Entry 3AOI (X-ray diffraction, 4.30 A resolution (low resolution: residue-level contacts below are approximate; hydrogen-bond / salt-bridge calls are withheld)); this record covers chains C and Q of the 8 polymer chains in the assembly.

Chain C:
Protein: DNA-directed RNA polymerase subunit beta
Source organism: Thermus thermophilus
Notes: EC 2.7.7.6
Reference sequence: Q8RQE9 (RPOB_THET8); residues 1-1119 here = UniProt positions 1-1119
Chain sequence (1119 residues; row label = number of the first residue in the row):
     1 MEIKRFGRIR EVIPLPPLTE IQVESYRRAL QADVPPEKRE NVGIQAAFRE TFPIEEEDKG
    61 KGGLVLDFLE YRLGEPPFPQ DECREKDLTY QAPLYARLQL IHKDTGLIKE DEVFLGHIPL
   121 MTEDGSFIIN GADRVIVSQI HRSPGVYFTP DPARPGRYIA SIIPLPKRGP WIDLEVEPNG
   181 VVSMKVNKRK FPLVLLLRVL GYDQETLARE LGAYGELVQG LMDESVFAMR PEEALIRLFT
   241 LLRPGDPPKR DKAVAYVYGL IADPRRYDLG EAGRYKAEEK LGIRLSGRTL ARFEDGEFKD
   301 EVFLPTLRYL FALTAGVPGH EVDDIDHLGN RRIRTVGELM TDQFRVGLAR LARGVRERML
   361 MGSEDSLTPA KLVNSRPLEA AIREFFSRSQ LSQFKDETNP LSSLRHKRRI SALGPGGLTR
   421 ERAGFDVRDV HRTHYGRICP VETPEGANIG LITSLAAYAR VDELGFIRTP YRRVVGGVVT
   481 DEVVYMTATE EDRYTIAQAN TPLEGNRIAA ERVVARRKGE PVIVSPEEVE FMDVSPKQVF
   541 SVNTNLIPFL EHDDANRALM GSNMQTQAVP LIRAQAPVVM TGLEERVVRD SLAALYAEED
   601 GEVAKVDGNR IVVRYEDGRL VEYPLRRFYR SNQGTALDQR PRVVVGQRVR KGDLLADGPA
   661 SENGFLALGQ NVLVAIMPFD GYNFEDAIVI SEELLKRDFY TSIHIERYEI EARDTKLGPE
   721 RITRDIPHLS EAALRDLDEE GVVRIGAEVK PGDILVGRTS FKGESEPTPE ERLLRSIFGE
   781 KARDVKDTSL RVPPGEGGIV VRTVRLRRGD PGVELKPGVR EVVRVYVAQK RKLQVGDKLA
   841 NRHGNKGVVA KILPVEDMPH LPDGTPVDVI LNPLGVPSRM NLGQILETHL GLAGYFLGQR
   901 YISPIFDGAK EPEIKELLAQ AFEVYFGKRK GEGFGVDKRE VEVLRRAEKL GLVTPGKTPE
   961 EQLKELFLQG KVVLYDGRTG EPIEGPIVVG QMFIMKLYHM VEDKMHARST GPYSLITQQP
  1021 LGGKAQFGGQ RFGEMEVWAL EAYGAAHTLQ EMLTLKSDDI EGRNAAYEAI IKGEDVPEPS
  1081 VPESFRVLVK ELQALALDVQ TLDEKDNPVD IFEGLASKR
Unresolved in the structure: 57-62, 763-785, 1113-1119

Chain Q:
Molecule: 32-nt RNA strand
Sequence (32 nucleotides; row label = number of the first residue in the row; numbers below 1 keep their minus sign (C-15 is residue -15)):
   -15 CCCGGAAGAU CAUCUUCCGG GGGAUGCGGC GG
Unresolved in the structure: -15 to 9
Bound ions: Mg2+: G16 (shared with 1 residue of chain D)

Chain C / chain Q interface:
Residue-residue contacts (13):
  Gln390(C) - C11(Q)
  Gln390(C) - G12(Q)
  Gln393(C) - G12(Q)
  Gln393(C) - G13(Q)
  Arg409(C) - G13(Q)
  Arg409(C) - C14(Q)
  Gln567(C) - C14(Q)
  Gln567(C) - G15(Q)
  Lys838(C) - G15(Q)
  Lys838(C) - G16(Q)
  Lys846(C) - G15(Q)
  Lys846(C) - G16(Q)
  His999(C) - G15(Q)
Also at the interface, not in a pair above, chain C (8 interface residues in all): Leu413

In short:
Chain C and chain Q form an interface of 8 and 6 residues respectively.
Here chain C is DNA-directed RNA polymerase subunit beta (Thermus thermophilus) and chain Q is a 32-nt RNA
strand. Entry 3AOI (RNA polymerase-Gfh1 complex (Crystal type 2)) was determined by X-ray diffraction,
deposited together with 3AOH.
